1MJI - chains C and A of the 4 polymer chains in the assembly; structure by X-ray diffraction, 2.50 A resolution.

[Chain C]
Molecule: 5S rRNA fragment
Source organism: Escherichia coli
Sequence (34 nucleotides; numbered 26 to 59; the number before each row is that of its first residue):
    26 GGCACCUGACCCCAUGCCGAACUCAGAAGUGCCC
Ion coordination: Mg2+: C38, C47, U48

[Chain A]
Protein: 50S ribosomal protein L5
Source organism: Thermus thermophilus
UniProt: P41201 (RL5_THETH); residue numbers follow UniProt; this construct covers 1-182
Sequence (182 residues; each row starts with the number of its first residue):
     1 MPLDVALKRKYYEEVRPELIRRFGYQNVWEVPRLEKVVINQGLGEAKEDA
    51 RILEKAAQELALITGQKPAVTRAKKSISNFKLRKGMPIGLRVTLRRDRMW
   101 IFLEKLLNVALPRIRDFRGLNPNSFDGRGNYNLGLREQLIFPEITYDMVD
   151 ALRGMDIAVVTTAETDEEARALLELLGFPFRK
Not modelled in the structure: 1-2
Differences from the reference sequence: modified residue (99, 155)
Modified residues: Mse99 (selenomethionine; parent Met); Mse155 (selenomethionine; parent Met)
Ion coordination: Mg2+: Arg128, Asn130, Thr161, Ala163

[Chain C / chain A interface]
Pairs across the interface (36):
  G26(C) with Arg153(A), base contact
  G27(C) with Asn40(A), sugar contact; Ile88(A), phosphate contact; Arg153(A), hydrogen bond to the sugar; Asp156(A), hydrogen bond to the base
  C28(C) with Val38(A), sugar contact; Asn40(A), hydrogen bond to the sugar; Thr71(A), hydrogen bond to the phosphate
  A29(C) with Lys36(A), phosphate contact; Val38(A), sugar contact; Arg91(A), salt bridge to the phosphate; Ala158(A), sugar contact; Val160(A), sugar contact
  C30(C) with Lys36(A), salt bridge to the phosphate; Asp126(A), hydrogen bond to the sugar; Arg128(A), sugar contact; Asn130(A), sugar contact
  C31(C) with Arg128(A), sugar contact
  C36(C) with Lys75(A), base contact
  C37(C) with Lys74(A), base contact
  C49(C) with Lys74(A), phosphate contact
  A50(C) with Lys74(A), phosphate contact; Lys75(A), phosphate contact
  U55(C) with Asp126(A), hydrogen bond to the sugar
  G56(C) with Ser124(A), hydrogen bond to the sugar; Phe125(A), sugar contact; Asp126(A), sugar contact; Asn132(A), hydrogen bond to the sugar
  C57(C) with Ser124(A), sugar contact; Asn132(A), sugar contact; Leu133(A), sugar contact; Gly134(A), sugar contact; Asp156(A), base contact
  C58(C) with Arg153(A), hydrogen bond to the base; Asp156(A), sugar contact
  C59(C) with Arg153(A), sugar contact
Also at the interface, not in a pair above, chain C (16 interface residues in all): U48
Also at the interface, not in a pair above, chain A (23 interface residues in all): Asn123, Gly127, Gly154

[Overview]
16 residues of chain C and 23 residues of chain A are in contact, with 9 hydrogen bonds and 2 salt bridges.
Among the polar pairs are G27(C)-Asp156(A), C58(C)-Arg153(A) and G27(C)-Arg153(A). C38(C), C47(C) and U48(C)
coordinate Mg2+.
Chain C is 5S rRNA fragment (Escherichia coli) and chain A is 50S ribosomal protein L5 (Thermus thermophilus);
the structure, Detailed analysis of RNA-protein interactions within the bacterial ribosomal protein L5/5S rRNA
complex, was determined by X-ray diffraction.
